PDB entry 2IAM | X-ray diffraction, 2.80 A resolution | chains A and B of the 5 polymer chains in the assembly

== Chain A ==
Molecule: HLA class II histocompatibility antigen, DR alpha chain
Organism: Homo sapiens
Notes: fragment: residues 1-182 (26-207)
UniProt: P01903 (2DRA_HUMAN); residues 1-182 here correspond to UniProt positions 26-207 (UniProt number = residue number + 25)
Chain sequence (182 residues; numbered 1 to 182; the number before each row is that of its first residue):
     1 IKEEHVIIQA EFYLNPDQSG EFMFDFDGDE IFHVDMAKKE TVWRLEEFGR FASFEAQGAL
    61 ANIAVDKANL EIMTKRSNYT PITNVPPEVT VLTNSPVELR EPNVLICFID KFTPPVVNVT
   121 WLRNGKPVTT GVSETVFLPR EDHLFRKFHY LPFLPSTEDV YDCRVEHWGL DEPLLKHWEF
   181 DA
Unresolved in the structure: 1-2, 182
UniProt features mapped onto this chain:
  - region: Glu179 to Ala182 (Connecting peptide)
  - site: Gln9 (Self- and pathogen-derived peptide antigen), Gly49 (Self-peptide antigen), Phe51 (Self- and pathogen-derived peptide antigen), Ala52 (Self-peptide antigen), Ser53 (Self- and pathogen-derived peptide antigen), Glu55 (Pathogen-derived peptide antigen), Asn62 (Self- and pathogen-derived peptide antigen), Asn69 (Pathogen-derived peptide antigen), Arg76 (Self- and pathogen-derived peptide antigen)
  - glycosylation (N-linked (GlcNAc...) asparagine): Asn78, Asn118
Cystine bridges: Cys107-Cys163

== Chain B ==
Molecule: HLA class II histocompatibility antigen, DRB1-1 beta chain
Organism: Homo sapiens
Notes: fragment: residues 1-190 (30-219)
UniProt: P04229 (2B11_HUMAN); residues 1-190 here correspond to UniProt positions 30-219 (UniProt number = residue number + 29)
Chain sequence (190 residues; each row starts with the number of its first residue):
     1 GDTRPRFLWQ LKFECHFFNG TERVRLLERC IYNQEESVRF DSDVGEYRAV TELGRPDAEY
    61 WNSQKDLLEQ RRAAVDTYCR HNYGVGESFT VQRRVEPKVT VYPSKTQPLQ HHNLLVCSVS
   121 GFYPGSIEVR WFRNGQEEKA GVVSTGLIQN GDWTFQTLVM LETVPRSGEV YTCQVEHPSV
   181 TSPLTVEWRA
Unresolved in the structure: 105-112
Cystine bridges: Cys15-Cys79, Cys117-Cys173

== How chain A and chain B interact ==
Pairs across the interface (107):
  Glu3(A) with His16(B), salt bridge; Phe18(B)
  Glu4(A) with Phe17(B), hydrogen bond (backbone-backbone); Asn19(B)
  His5(A) with Cys15(B); His16(B); Phe17(B), hydrogen bond (backbone-backbone); Val91(B)
  Val6(A) with Cys15(B); His16(B)
  Ile7(A) with Phe13(B); Glu14(B); Cys15(B), hydrogen bond (backbone-backbone); Phe17(B), hydrophobic
  Ile8(A) with Lys12(B); Phe13(B); Glu14(B)
  Gln9(A) with Leu11(B); Lys12(B); Phe13(B), hydrogen bond (backbone-backbone); Tyr78(B), hydrogen bond
  Ala10(A) with Leu11(B)
  Glu11(A) with Gln10(B); Leu11(B), hydrogen bond (backbone-backbone)
  Phe12(A) with Leu8(B), hydrophobic; Trp9(B); Gln10(B)
  Tyr13(A) with Leu8(B); Trp9(B), hydrogen bond (backbone-backbone)
  Leu14(A) with Arg6(B); Phe7(B)
  Asn15(A) with Phe7(B), hydrogen bond (backbone-backbone)
  Pro16(A) with Pro5(B); Arg6(B); Phe7(B)
  Asp17(A) with Arg6(B), salt bridge
  Phe24(A) with Asn82(B)
  Phe26(A) with Thr90(B); Val91(B); Tyr123(B); Trp153(B), hydrophobic
  Asp27(A) with Gln149(B), hydrogen bond (backbone-side chain)
  Gly28(A) with Gln149(B), hydrogen bond (backbone-side chain)
  Asp29(A) with Tyr123(B); Gln149(B), hydrogen bond; Trp153(B), hydrogen bond (side chain-backbone)
  Glu30(A) with Trp153(B), hydrogen bond (backbone-side chain)
  Arg44(A) with Gly151(B), hydrogen bond (side chain-backbone); Asp152(B); Trp153(B)
  Leu45(A) with Arg93(B); Trp153(B)
  Phe48(A) with Trp153(B)
  Phe51(A) with Phe89(B), hydrophobic
  Ala52(A) with Val85(B), hydrophobic
  Asp66(A) with Trp9(B); Leu11(B)
  Asn69(A) with Trp9(B)
  Leu70(A) with Phe7(B); Leu8(B); Trp9(B)
  Met73(A) with Trp9(B), hydrophobic; Tyr32(B), hydrophobic
  Thr74(A) with Phe7(B); Tyr32(B)
  Arg76(A) with Leu53(B), hydrogen bond (side chain-backbone); Pro56(B); Asp57(B), salt bridge
  Ser77(A) with Tyr32(B), hydrogen bond
  Tyr79(A) with Phe7(B)
  Thr80(A) with Phe7(B); Tyr32(B), hydrogen bond (backbone-side chain); Asn33(B)
  Pro81(A) with Arg6(B); Phe7(B), hydrophobic; Asn33(B)
  Ile82(A) with Arg6(B), hydrogen bond (backbone-backbone); Asn33(B), hydrogen bond (backbone-side chain)
  Leu92(A) with Ile148(B), hydrophobic; Gln156(B)
  Thr93(A) with Gln156(B)
  Pro96(A) with Thr100(B)
  Ile106(A) with Asn150(B)
  Phe108(A) with Ile148(B), hydrophobic
  Thr113(A) with Leu8(B); Gln34(B)
  Pro115(A) with Leu8(B), hydrophobic
  Thr135(A) with Gly151(B)
  Pro139(A) with Lys12(B)
  Arg140(A) with Lys12(B), hydrogen bond (backbone-side chain)
  Glu141(A) with Arg29(B), salt bridge
  His143(A) with Gln10(B); Lys12(B), hydrogen bond; Arg29(B); Ile31(B); Glu36(B), salt bridge
  Leu144(A) with Gln34(B)
  Phe145(A) with Gln10(B)
  Arg146(A) with Gln149(B), hydrogen bond
  Phe148(A) with Gln149(B); Asn150(B); Gly151(B)
  Tyr150(A) with Asn150(B), hydrogen bond (side chain-backbone); Gly151(B); Asp152(B)
  Trp168(A) with Thr3(B); Arg6(B)
Interface residues without a listed pair, chain A (63 interface residues in all): Ile31, Glu47, Thr83, Val85, Asn94, Ser95, Pro114, Asp142
Interface residues without a listed pair, chain B (46 interface residues in all): Gly20, Gly54, Tyr83, Ser118, Ser120

== Overview ==
63 residues of chain A face 46 of chain B across their interface; the contacts include 23 hydrogen bonds and 5
salt bridges. Polar contacts include Glu3(A)-His16(B), Asp17(A)-Arg6(B) and Arg76(A)-Asp57(B).
Here chain A is HLA class II histocompatibility antigen, DR alpha chain and chain B is HLA class II
histocompatibility antigen, DRB1-1 beta chain, both from Homo sapiens. Entry 2IAM (Structural basis for
recognition of mutant self by a tumor-specific, MHC class II-restricted TCR) was determined by X-ray
diffraction (same publication as 2IAL and 2IAN).
